Entry 7BUA (electron microscopy, 4.80 A resolution (low resolution: residue-level contacts below are approximate; hydrogen-bond / salt-bridge calls are withheld)); this record covers chains C and D of the 12 polymer chains in the assembly.

== Chain C ==
Protein: Genome polyprotein
Source organism: Zika virus ZIKV/H. sapiens/FrenchPolynesia/10087PF/2013
Notes: EC 3.4.21.91, 3.6.1.15, 3.6.4.13, 2.1.1.56, 2.1.1.57, 2.7.7.48
Reference sequence: A0A024B7W1 (POLG_ZIKVF); residues 1-504 here correspond to UniProt positions 291-794 (UniProt number = residue number + 290)
Amino-acid sequence (504 residues; numbered 1 to 504; the number before each row is that of its first residue):
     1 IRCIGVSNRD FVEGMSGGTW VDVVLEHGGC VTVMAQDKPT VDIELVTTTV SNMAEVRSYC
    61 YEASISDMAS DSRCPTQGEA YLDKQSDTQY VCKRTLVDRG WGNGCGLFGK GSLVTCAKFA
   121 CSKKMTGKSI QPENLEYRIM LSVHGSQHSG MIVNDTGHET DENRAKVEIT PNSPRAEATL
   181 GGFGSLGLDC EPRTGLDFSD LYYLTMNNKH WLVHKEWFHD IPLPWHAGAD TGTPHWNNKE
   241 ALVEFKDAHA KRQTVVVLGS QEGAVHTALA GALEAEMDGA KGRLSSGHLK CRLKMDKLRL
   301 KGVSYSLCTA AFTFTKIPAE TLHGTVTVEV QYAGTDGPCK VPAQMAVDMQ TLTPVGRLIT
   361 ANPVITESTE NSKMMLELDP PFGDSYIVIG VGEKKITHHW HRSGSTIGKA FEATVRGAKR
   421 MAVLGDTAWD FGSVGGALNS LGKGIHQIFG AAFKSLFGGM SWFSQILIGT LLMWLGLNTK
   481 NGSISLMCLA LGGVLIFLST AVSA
Disulfides: Cys3-Cys30, Cys60-Cys121, Cys74-Cys105, Cys92-Cys116, Cys190-Cys291, Cys308-Cys339
Covalent attachments: N-acetylglucosamine (NAG) linked to Asn154
Curated features (UniProtKB/Swiss-Prot):
  - region: Asp98 to Gly111 (Fusion peptide)
  - site: Ala504 (Cleavage)
  - glycosylation: Asn154 (N-linked (GlcNAc...) asparagine)
  - cross-link (Glycyl lysine isopeptide (Lys-Gly)): Lys38 (interchain with G-Cter in ubiquitin), Lys281 (interchain with G-Cter in ubiquitin)

== Chain D ==
Protein: zika virus M protein
Source organism: Zika virus ZIKV/H. sapiens/FrenchPolynesia/10087PF/2013
Amino-acid sequence (75 residues; numbered 1 to 75; the number before each row is that of its first residue):
     1 AVTLPSHSTR KLQTRSQTWL ESREYTKHLI RVENWIFRNP GFALAAAAIA WLLGSSTSQK
    61 VIYLVMILLI APAYS

== Chain C / chain D interface ==
Residue-residue contacts - 20 pairs, chain C then chain D:
  Glu216(C) - Arg38(D)
  Asp220(C) - Arg38(D)
  Glu244(C) - Arg23(D)
  Lys246(C) - Gln17(D)
  Lys246(C) - Thr18(D)
  Lys246(C) - Trp19(D)
  Asp247(C) - Gln17(D)
  His249(C) - Ser16(D)
  Leu456(C) - Gly41(D)
  Leu456(C) - Phe42(D)
  Gly458(C) - Asn39(D)
  Met460(C) - Trp35(D)
  Ser461(C) - Ser75(D)
  Phe463(C) - Tyr74(D)
  Ser464(C) - Ser75(D)
  Ile468(C) - Phe42(D)
  Leu471(C) - Ile67(D)
  Leu475(C) - Leu52(D)
  Leu475(C) - Leu53(D)
  Thr479(C) - Leu52(D)
Other interface residues (no listed pair), chain C (23 interface residues in all): Glu240, Val243, Ala248, Thr267, Phe457, Gly459, Leu472
Other interface residues (no listed pair), chain D (20 interface residues in all): Ala1, Glu21, Asn34, Ala45, Ile49

== In short ==
Chain C and chain D form an interface of 23 and 20 residues respectively.
Chain C is Genome polyprotein and chain D is zika virus M protein, both from Zika virus ZIKV/H.
sapiens/FrenchPolynesia/10087PF/2013; the structure, Cryo-EM structure of zika virus complexed with Fab
SIgN-3C at pH 8.0, was determined by electron microscopy, deposited together with 7BU8, 7BUB, 7BUD, 7BUE and
7BUF.
